PDB entry 3UTA | X-ray diffraction, 2.07 A resolution | chains D and I of the 10 polymer chains in the assembly

[Chain D]
Protein: Histone H2B 1.1
Source organism: Xenopus laevis
UniProt: P02281 (H2B11_XENLA); residues -2 to 122 here correspond to UniProt positions 2-126 (UniProt number = residue number + 4)
Sequence (125 residues; numbered -2 to 122; the number before each row is that of its first residue; numbers below 1 keep their minus sign (Pro-2 is residue -2)):
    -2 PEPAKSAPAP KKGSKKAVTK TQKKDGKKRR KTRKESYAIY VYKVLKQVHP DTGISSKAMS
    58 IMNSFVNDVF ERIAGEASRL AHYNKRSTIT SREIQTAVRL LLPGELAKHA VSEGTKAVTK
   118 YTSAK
Not modelled in the structure: -2 to 27
UniProt features mapped onto this chain:
  - modified residue: Lys2 (N6-acetyllysine), Lys9 (N6-acetyllysine), Ser11 (Phosphoserine), Lys12 (N6-acetyllysine), Lys17 (N6-acetyllysine)
  - glycosylation: Ser109 (O-linked (GlcNAc) serine)
  - cross-link: Lys117 (Glycyl lysine isopeptide (Lys-Gly) (interchain with G-Cter in ubiquitin))

[Chain I]
Molecule: 145-nt DNA strand
Sequence (145 nucleotides; each row starts with the number of its first residue; numbers below 1 keep their minus sign (DA-72 is residue -72)):
   -72 ATCAATATCC ACCTGCAGAT ACTACCAAAA GTGTATTTGG AAACTGCTCC ATCAATTTAA
   -12 ATGTTCAGCT GAATCAGCTG AACATTTAAA TTGATGGAGC AGTTTCCAAA TACACTTTTG
    48 GTAGTATCTG CAGGTGGATA TTGAT
Metal / ion sites: Mn2+ site 1: DG-34, DG-33; Mn2+ site 2 near DG-2 (its only coordinating residue here); Mn2+ site 3 near DG7 (its only coordinating residue here); Mn2+ site 4 near DG47 (its only coordinating residue here); Mn2+ site 5 near DG60 (its only coordinating residue here); Mn2+ site 6 near DG64 (its only coordinating residue here)

[How chain D and chain I interact]
Pairs across the interface (14):
  Thr29(D) - DT30(I)  hydrogen bond to the phosphate
  Arg30(D) - DA-45(I)  phosphate contact
  Arg30(D) - DA-44(I)  salt bridge to the phosphate
  Glu32(D) - DA-44(I)  phosphate contact
  Gly50(D) - DT-53(I)  phosphate contact
  Ile51(D) - DT-53(I)  phosphate contact
  Ser52(D) - DA-54(I)  phosphate contact
  Ser53(D) - DA-54(I)  hydrogen bond to the phosphate
  Arg83(D) - DG-33(I)  phosphate contact
  Arg83(D) - DA-32(I)  salt bridge to the phosphate
  Ser84(D) - DG-34(I)  sugar contact
  Ser84(D) - DG-33(I)  hydrogen bond to the phosphate
  Thr85(D) - DG-34(I)  hydrogen bond to the phosphate
  Thr85(D) - DG-33(I)  hydrogen bond to the phosphate
Also at the interface, not in a pair above, chain D (12 interface residues in all): Tyr39, Lys82

[Overview]
12 residues of chain D and 8 residues of chain I are in contact; the contacts include 5 hydrogen bonds and 2
salt bridges. Polar pairs include Thr29(D)-DT30(I), Ser53(D)-DA-54(I) and Ser84(D)-DG-33(I). DG-34(I) and
DG-33(I) coordinate Mn2+ site 1.
Chain D is Histone H2B 1.1 (Xenopus laevis) and chain I is a 145-nt DNA strand; the structure, Crystal
Structure of Nucleosome Core Particle Assembled with an Alpha-Satellite Sequence Containing Two TTAAA elements
(NCP-TA2), was determined by X-ray diffraction (same publication as 3UT9 and 3UTB).
